Entry 5EN5 (X-ray diffraction, 2.30 A resolution); this record covers chains B and C of the 6 polymer chains in the assembly.

== Chain B (and C) ==
Molecule: Multidrug efflux pump subunit AcrB
Source organism: Escherichia coli (strain K12)
Notes: chain C of this document is another copy of the same molecule, construct and numbering; everything in this record applies to it too
UniProtKB: P31224 (ACRB_ECOLI); residue numbers follow UniProt; this construct covers 39-329, 561-869
Chain sequence (609 residues; numbered 39 to 869; 222 numbers in that range are skipped by the numbering (no residue carries them; nothing is unmodelled there); the number before each row is that of its first residue):
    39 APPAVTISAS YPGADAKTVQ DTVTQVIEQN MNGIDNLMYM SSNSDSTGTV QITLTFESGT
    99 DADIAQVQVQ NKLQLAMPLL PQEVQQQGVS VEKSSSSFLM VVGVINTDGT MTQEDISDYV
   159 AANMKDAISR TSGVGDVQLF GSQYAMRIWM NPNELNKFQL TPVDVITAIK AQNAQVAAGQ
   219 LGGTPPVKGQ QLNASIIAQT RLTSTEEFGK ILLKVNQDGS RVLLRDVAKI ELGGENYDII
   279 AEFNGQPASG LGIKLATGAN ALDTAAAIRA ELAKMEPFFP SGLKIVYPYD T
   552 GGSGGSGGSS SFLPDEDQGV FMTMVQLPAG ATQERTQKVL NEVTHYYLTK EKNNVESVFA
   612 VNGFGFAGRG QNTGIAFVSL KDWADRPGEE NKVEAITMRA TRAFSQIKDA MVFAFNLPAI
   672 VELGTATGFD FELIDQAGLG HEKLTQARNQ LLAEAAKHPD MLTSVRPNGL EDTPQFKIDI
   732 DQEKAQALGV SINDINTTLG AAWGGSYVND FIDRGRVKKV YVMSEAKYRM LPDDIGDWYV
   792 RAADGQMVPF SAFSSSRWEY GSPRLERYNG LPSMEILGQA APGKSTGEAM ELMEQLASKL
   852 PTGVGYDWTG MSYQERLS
Not modelled in the structure: 552-568, 669-677, 865-869 (chain C: 552-568, 672-674, 865-869)
Differences from the reference sequence: linker (552-560)

== How chain B and chain C interact ==
Pairs across the interface - 117 pairs, chain B then chain C:
  Val-105(B) with Val-105(C), hydrophobic; Asn-109(C)
  Gln-108(B) with Asn-109(C), hydrogen bond; Lys-110(C)
  Asn-109(B) with Asn-109(C)
  Gln-112(B) with Asn-109(C); Gln-112(C); Leu-113(C)
  Met-115(B) with Leu-113(C), hydrophobic
  Gln-123(B) with Pro-116(C); Leu-117(C)
  Gln-124(B) with Leu-117(C)
  Val-129(B) with Lys-110(C), hydrogen bond (backbone-side chain)
  Lys-131(B) with Asp-73(C), salt bridge
  Asn-161(B) with Gln-687(C)
  Asp-164(B) with Gln-67(C)
  Ser-167(B) with Asn-70(C); Gly-71(C), hydrogen bond (backbone-backbone)
  Arg-168(B) with Met-69(C); Met-78(C); Asn-820(C), hydrogen bond (side chain-backbone)
  Ser-170(B) with Asp-73(C); Asn-74(C), hydrogen bond (side chain-backbone)
  Gln-210(B) with Gln-733(C)
  Gln-213(B) with Thr-56(C), hydrogen bond; Thr-60(C)
  Val-214(B) with Asp-53(C); Thr-56(C); Asn-747(C)
  Ala-215(B) with Tyr-49(C), hydrophobic; Gly-51(C); Ala-52(C), hydrophobic; Gly-751(C)
  Ala-216(B) with Gly-51(C), hydrogen bond (backbone-backbone); Leu-750(C), hydrophobic; Trp-754(C)
  Gly-217(B) with Gly-51(C), hydrogen bond (backbone-backbone); Trp-754(C); Gly-755(C)
  Gln-218(B) with Ser-84(C), hydrogen bond (side chain-backbone); Gln-622(C); Trp-754(C); Arg-780(C)
  Leu-219(B) with Phe-727(C), hydrophobic; Trp-754(C), hydrophobic; Met-781(C); Leu-782(C); Trp-809(C), hydrophobic
  Gly-220(B) with Gln-622(C), hydrogen bond (backbone-side chain); Arg-780(C); Met-781(C), hydrogen bond (backbone-backbone)
  Gly-221(B) with Gln-622(C); Arg-780(C), hydrogen bond (backbone-side chain); Met-781(C)
  Thr-222(B) with Tyr-275(C), hydrogen bond (side chain-backbone); Asp-276(C), hydrogen bond; Gln-584(C); Gln-622(C); Met-774(C); Arg-780(C)
  Pro-223(B) with Trp-187(C), hydrophobic; Tyr-275(C); Ala-777(C); Arg-780(C), hydrogen bond (backbone-side chain)
  Pro-224(B) with Gln-584(C); Met-781(C), hydrophobic
  Val-225(B) with Ala-777(C); Lys-778(C); Met-781(C), hydrophobic
  Lys-226(B) with Glu-585(C)
  Gly-227(B) with Glu-585(C), hydrogen bond (backbone-side chain)
  Gln-228(B) with Thr-583(C), hydrogen bond (backbone-side chain); Met-781(C), hydrogen bond (side chain-backbone); Leu-782(C)
  Gln-229(B) with Gly-581(C); Thr-583(C); Arg-586(C), hydrogen bond (backbone-side chain)
  Leu-230(B) with Thr-583(C); Trp-809(C), hydrophobic
  Asn-231(B) with Gly-581(C), hydrogen bond (backbone-backbone); Gln-622(C), hydrogen bond
  Ala-232(B) with Pro-725(C)
  Ser-233(B) with Ser-84(C); Gln-726(C); Phe-727(C), hydrogen bond (backbone-backbone)
  Ile-234(B) with Phe-727(C); Ile-729(C), hydrophobic; Trp-754(C), hydrophobic
  Ile-235(B) with Asp-53(C); Gln-726(C); Phe-727(C), hydrogen bond (backbone-backbone); Lys-728(C); Ile-729(C), hydrogen bond (backbone-backbone)
  Ala-236(B) with Lys-728(C), hydrogen bond (backbone-side chain); Ile-729(C)
  Gln-237(B) with Gln-733(C); Ile-743(C); Asn-747(C), hydrogen bond
  Leu-250(B) with Gln-733(C); Glu-734(C); Gln-737(C), hydrogen bond (backbone-side chain)
  Leu-251(B) with Gln-737(C)
  Lys-252(B) with Gln-737(C)
  Val-253(B) with Gln-737(C)
  Arg-259(B) with Glu-734(C), salt bridge
  Lys-312(B) with Asp-858(C), salt bridge
  Phe-316(B) with Gln-687(C); Val-855(C); Gly-856(C)
  Ile-763(B) with Asp-59(C)
  Arg-765(B) with Gly-689(C)
  Gly-766(B) with Gln-63(C), hydrogen bond (backbone-side chain)
  Arg-767(B) with Gln-63(C); Gln-67(C)
  Val-768(B) with Asp-59(C); Gln-63(C), hydrogen bond (backbone-side chain); Gln-67(C), hydrogen bond (backbone-side chain)
Also at the interface, not in a pair above, chain B (61 interface residues in all): Asp-101, Gln-104, Leu-111, Gly-126, Val-127, Val-172, Ala-209, Thr-238, Arg-239
Also at the interface, not in a pair above, chain C (71 interface residues in all): Pro-50, Lys-55, Val-64, Ile-72, Leu-75, Thr-85, Ile-102, Gln-106, Ala-582, Pro-783, Gly-821, Gly-854

== Overview ==
61 residues of chain B and 71 residues of chain C are in contact; the contacts include 30 hydrogen bonds and 3
salt bridges. Polar pairs include Lys-131(B)/Asp-73(C), Arg-259(B)/Glu-734(C) and Lys-312(B)/Asp-858(C).
Chain B and chain C are both Multidrug efflux pump subunit AcrB (Escherichia coli (strain K12)); the
structure, Apo structure of bacterial efflux pump, was determined by X-ray diffraction together with 5ENP,
5ENQ, 5ENS and 5ENT from the same study.
